4Q1X - chains A and B; structure by X-ray diffraction, 1.90 A resolution.

[Chain A (and B)]
Protein: Aspartyl protease
Source organism: Human immunodeficiency virus 1
Notes: EC 3.4.23.16; chain B of this document is another copy of the same molecule, construct and numbering; everything in this record applies to it too
UniProtKB: V5Y949 (V5Y949_9HIV1); numbering as in UniProt (aligned over 1-99)
Amino-acid sequence (99 residues; numbered 1 to 99; the number before each row is that of its first residue):
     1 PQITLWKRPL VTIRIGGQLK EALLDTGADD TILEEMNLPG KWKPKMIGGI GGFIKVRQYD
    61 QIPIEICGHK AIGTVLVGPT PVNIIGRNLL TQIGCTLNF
Sequence notes: engineered mutation K7 (Gln in V5Y949), I32 (Val in V5Y949)
Ligand contacts: tmc114 (017; (3r,3as,6ar)-hexahydrofuro[2,3-b]furan-3-yl(1S,2R)-3-[[(4-aminophenyl)sulfonyl](isobutyl)amino]-1-benzyl-2-hydroxypropylcarbamate): L23, D25, G27, A28, D29, D30, I32, I47, G48, G49, I50, P81, V82, I84
What the authors report for this chain:
  - mutagenesis - V32I: unchanged binding to tmc114
  - binding site for tmc114: D30, I47, I50, I84
  - mutagenesis - V32I/L33F (7-fold): decreased binding to tmc114
  - catalytic residues: D25 (citing earlier work)

[Interface between chain A and chain B]
Contacting residue pairs - 97 pairs, chain A then chain B:
  P1(A) - L97(B)
  P1(A) - N98(B)
  P1(A) - F99(B)  hydrogen bond (backbone-backbone)
  Q2(A) - T96(B)  hydrogen bond
  Q2(A) - L97(B)
  Q2(A) - N98(B)  hydrogen bond
  I3(A) - T96(B)
  I3(A) - L97(B)  hydrogen bond (backbone-backbone)
  I3(A) - F99(B)  hydrophobic
  L5(A) - T26(B)
  L5(A) - R87(B)  hydrogen bond (backbone-side chain)
  L5(A) - T91(B)
  L5(A) - C95(B)
  W6(A) - R87(B)  hydrogen bond (backbone-side chain)
  W6(A) - T91(B)
  K7(A) - R87(B)
  R8(A) - D29(B)  salt bridge
  R8(A) - R87(B)
  P9(A) - T26(B)
  P9(A) - R87(B)
  P9(A) - L97(B)  hydrophobic
  L23(A) - G27(B)
  L24(A) - T26(B)  hydrogen bond (backbone-side chain)
  L24(A) - G27(B)
  L24(A) - L97(B)  hydrophobic
  D25(A) - D25(B)
  D25(A) - T26(B)
  D25(A) - G27(B)
  T26(A) - L5(B)
  T26(A) - P9(B)
  T26(A) - L24(B)  hydrogen bond (side chain-backbone)
  T26(A) - D25(B)
  T26(A) - T26(B)  hydrogen bond (side chain-backbone)
  T26(A) - L97(B)
  G27(A) - L23(B)
  G27(A) - D25(B)  hydrogen bond (backbone-side chain)
  D29(A) - R8(B)  salt bridge
  I32(A) - I50(B)  hydrophobic
  G49(A) - I50(B)
  I50(A) - I47(B)  hydrophobic
  I50(A) - G49(B)
  I50(A) - I50(B)  hydrogen bond (backbone-backbone)
  I50(A) - I54(B)
  G51(A) - I50(B)  hydrogen bond (backbone-backbone)
  G51(A) - G51(B)
  G51(A) - G52(B)
  G52(A) - I50(B)
  G52(A) - G51(B)
  I54(A) - I50(B)  hydrophobic
  I54(A) - G51(B)
  C67(A) - F99(B)  hydrophobic
  H69(A) - F99(B)
  P81(A) - G49(B)
  I84(A) - I50(B)  hydrophobic
  R87(A) - L5(B)  hydrogen bond (side chain-backbone)
  R87(A) - W6(B)  hydrogen bond (side chain-backbone)
  R87(A) - K7(B)
  R87(A) - R8(B)
  R87(A) - P9(B)
  L90(A) - L5(B)  hydrophobic
  T91(A) - L5(B)
  T91(A) - W6(B)
  I93(A) - F99(B)
  G94(A) - N98(B)
  G94(A) - F99(B)
  C95(A) - L5(B)
  C95(A) - L97(B)  hydrophobic
  C95(A) - N98(B)
  C95(A) - F99(B)  hydrophobic
  T96(A) - Q2(B)
  T96(A) - I3(B)
  T96(A) - T4(B)
  T96(A) - T96(B)
  T96(A) - L97(B)
  T96(A) - N98(B)  hydrogen bond (backbone-backbone)
  L97(A) - P1(B)
  L97(A) - Q2(B)
  L97(A) - I3(B)  hydrogen bond (backbone-backbone)
  L97(A) - P9(B)  hydrophobic
  L97(A) - L24(B)
  L97(A) - T26(B)
  L97(A) - C95(B)  hydrophobic
  L97(A) - T96(B)
  L97(A) - L97(B)  hydrophobic
  N98(A) - P1(B)
  N98(A) - Q2(B)  hydrogen bond
  N98(A) - G94(B)
  N98(A) - C95(B)
  N98(A) - T96(B)  hydrogen bond (backbone-backbone)
  N98(A) - N98(B)  hydrogen bond
  F99(A) - P1(B)  hydrogen bond (backbone-backbone)
  F99(A) - I3(B)  hydrophobic
  F99(A) - L24(B)  hydrophobic
  F99(A) - H69(B)
  F99(A) - I93(B)
  F99(A) - G94(B)
  F99(A) - C95(B)  hydrophobic
Interface residues without a listed pair, chain A (40 interface residues in all): T4, I47, G48, F53, I66, T80
Interface residues without a listed pair, chain B (37 interface residues in all): I32, G48, C67, T80, I84, L90

[In short]
40 residues of chain A and 37 residues of chain B are in contact; the contacts include 20 hydrogen bonds and 2
salt bridges. Polar contacts include R8(A)-D29(B), Q2(A)-T96(B) and Q2(A)-N98(B). Ligands of chain A: tmc114.
The paper reports the catalytic residue D25(A); V32I/L33F of chain A reduce binding to tmc114.
Chain A and chain B are both Aspartyl protease (Human immunodeficiency virus 1); the structure, Mutations
Outside the Active Site of HIV-1 Protease Alter Enzyme Structure and Dynamic Ensemble of the ..., was
determined by X-ray diffraction (same publication as 4Q1W and 4Q1Y).
